PDB entry 6VM4 | electron microscopy, 7.08 A resolution (low resolution: residue-level contacts below are approximate; hydrogen-bond / salt-bridge calls are withheld) | chains C and J of the 26 polymer chains in the assembly

# Chain C
Protein: ATP synthase subunit alpha, chloroplastic
Organism: Spinacia oleracea
Notes: EC 7.1.2.2
Reference sequence: P06450 (ATPA_SPIOL); residues 1-507 here = UniProt positions 1-507
Sequence (507 residues; numbered 1 to 507; the number before each row is that of its first residue):
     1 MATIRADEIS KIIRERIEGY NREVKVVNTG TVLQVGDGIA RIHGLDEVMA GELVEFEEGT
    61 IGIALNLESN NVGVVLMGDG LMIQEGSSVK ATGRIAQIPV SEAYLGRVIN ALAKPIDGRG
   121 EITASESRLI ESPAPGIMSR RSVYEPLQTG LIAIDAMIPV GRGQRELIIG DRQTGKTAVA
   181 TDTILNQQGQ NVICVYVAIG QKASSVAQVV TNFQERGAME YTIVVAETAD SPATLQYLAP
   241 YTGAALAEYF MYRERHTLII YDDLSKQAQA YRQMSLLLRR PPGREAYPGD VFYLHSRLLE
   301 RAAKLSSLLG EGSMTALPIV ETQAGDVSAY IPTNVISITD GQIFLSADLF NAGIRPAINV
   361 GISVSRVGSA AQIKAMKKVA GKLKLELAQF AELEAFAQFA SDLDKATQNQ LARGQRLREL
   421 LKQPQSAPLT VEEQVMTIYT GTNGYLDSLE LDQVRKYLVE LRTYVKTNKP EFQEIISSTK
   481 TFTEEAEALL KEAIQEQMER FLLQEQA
Not modelled in the structure: 1-2, 505-507
UniProt features mapped onto this chain:
  - binding site (ATP): Gly170 to Thr177
  - site: Ser363 (Required for activity)

# Chain J
Protein: ATP synthase subunit b', chloroplastic
Organism: Spinacia oleracea
Reference sequence: P31853 (ATPX_SPIOL); residues 1-222 here = UniProt positions 1-222
Sequence (222 residues; row label = number of the first residue in the row):
     1 MANMLVASSS KTLPTTTTTT ITPKPKFPLL KTPLLKLSPP QLPPLKHLNL SVLKSAAITA
    61 TPLTLSFLLP YPSLAEEIEK ASLFDFNLTL PIIMAEFLFL MFALDKIYYT PLGDFMDKRD
   121 ASIKEQLSGV KDTSSEVKQL EEQANAVMRA ARAEISAALN KMKKETQLEV EAKLAEGRKK
   181 IEVELQEALG SLEQQKEDTI KSLDSQISAL SDDIVKKVLP VS
Not modelled in the structure: 1-84, 221-222

# How chain C and chain J interact
Pairs across the interface (10):
  Thr3(C) - Gln195(J)
  Thr3(C) - Thr199(J)
  Ile4(C) - Thr199(J)
  Ile4(C) - Ser202(J)
  Arg5(C) - Thr199(J)
  Ala6(C) - Ser202(J)
  Ala6(C) - Leu203(J)
  Ala6(C) - Gln206(J)
  Ser10(C) - Gln206(J)
  Ile17(C) - Lys217(J)
Interface residues without a listed pair, chain C (9 interface residues in all): Asp7, Ile13, Arg14
Interface residues without a listed pair, chain J (8 interface residues in all): Leu210, Asp213

# Overview
9 residues of chain C face 8 of chain J across their interface. UniProt lists 8 ATP-binding residues on chain
C.
Chain C is ATP synthase subunit alpha, chloroplastic and chain J is ATP synthase subunit b', chloroplastic,
both from Spinacia oleracea; the structure, Chloroplast ATP synthase (C2, CF1FO), was determined by electron
microscopy together with 6VM1, 6VMB, 6VMD, 6VMG, 6VOF, 6VOG and 8 further entries from the same study.
